1DLF - chains L and H; structure by X-ray diffraction, 1.45 A resolution.

[Chain L]
Name: Anti-dansyl immunoglobulin IGG2A(S)
Organism: Mus musculus
Notes: fragment: fv fragment (vh and vl domains)
UniProt: Q9JL82 (Q9JL82_MOUSE); the construct lacks a stretch of the UniProt sequence, so the offset changes along the chain: 1-27 = UniProt 1-27; 28-108 = UniProt 33-113
Amino-acid sequence (113 residues; row label = number of the first residue in the row; a row labelled like 27A-27E holds insertion residues (27A, then the next letters in order)):
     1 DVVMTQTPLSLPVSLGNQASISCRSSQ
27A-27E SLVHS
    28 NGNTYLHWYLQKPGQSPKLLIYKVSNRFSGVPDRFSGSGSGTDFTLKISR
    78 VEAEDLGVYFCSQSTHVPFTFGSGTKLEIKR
Disulfide bonds: Cys23-Cys88
Construct notes: conflict Asn17 (Asp in Q9JL82), Phe96 (Tyr101 in Q9JL82), Ser100 (Gly105 in Q9JL82)

[Chain H]
Name: Anti-dansyl immunoglobulin IGG2A(S)
Organism: Mus musculus
Notes: fragment: fv fragment (vh and vl domains)
Amino-acid sequence (124 residues; row label = number of the first residue in the row; a row labelled like 52A-52C holds insertion residues (52A, then the next letters in order)):
     1 EVKLEESGGGLVQPGGSMKLSCATSGFTFSDAWMDWVRQSPEKGLEWVAE
    51 IR
52A-52C NKA
    53 NNHATYYAESVKGRFTISRDDSKRRVYLQM
82A-82C NTL
    83 RAEDTGIYYCTGIYYHYPWFAYWGQGTLVTVSAEPR
Disordered / not traced: 115-118
Disulfide bonds: Cys22-Cys92
Construct notes: conflict Thr24 (Ala43 in PC1213), Ala49 (Gly68 in PC1213), Asn52A (Ser72 in PC1213), Arg76 (Ser98 in PC1213), Arg77 (Ser99 in PC1213), Thr82B (Ser106 in PC1213), Gly94 (Pro119 in PC1213), Tyr97 (Thr121 in PC1213), His98 (Thr122 in PC1213), Tyr99 (Gly123 in PC1213), Pro100 (Ala124 in PC1213); insertion (96)

[How chain L and chain H interact]
Pairs across the interface (31; chain L residue first):
  Tyr32(L) - Trp101(H)  hydrophobic
  His34(L) - Trp101(H)
  Tyr36(L) - Trp101(H)
  Tyr36(L) - Phe102(H)  hydrogen bond (side chain-backbone)
  Tyr36(L) - Trp105(H)
  Gln38(L) - Gln39(H)  hydrogen bond
  Gln38(L) - Tyr91(H)  hydrogen bond
  Gln42(L) - Tyr91(H)
  Ser43(L) - Tyr91(H)
  Ser43(L) - Gly106(H)  hydrogen bond (side chain-backbone)
  Ser43(L) - Gln107(H)  hydrogen bond (side chain-backbone)
  Pro44(L) - Tyr91(H)
  Pro44(L) - Trp105(H)  hydrophobic
  Leu46(L) - Trp101(H)
  Leu46(L) - Ala103(H)  hydrophobic
  Tyr49(L) - Tyr99(H)
  Tyr49(L) - Trp101(H)  hydrophobic
  Lys50(L) - Trp101(H)
  Phe55(L) - Tyr99(H)  hydrophobic
  Phe55(L) - Tyr104(H)
  Phe87(L) - Gln39(H)
  Phe87(L) - Leu45(H)  hydrophobic
  Ser91(L) - Trp101(H)
  Val94(L) - Tyr58(H)  hydrophobic
  Pro95(L) - Trp47(H)  hydrophobic
  Pro95(L) - Tyr58(H)
  Phe96(L) - Trp47(H)
  Phe96(L) - Ile95(H)  hydrophobic
  Phe96(L) - Phe102(H)  hydrophobic
  Phe98(L) - Leu45(H)  hydrophobic
  Phe98(L) - Trp105(H)  hydrophobic
Interface residues without a listed pair, chain H (17 interface residues in all): Val37, Pro100, Gly108

[Overview]
The chain L/chain H interface involves 17 residues from each chain; the contacts include 5 hydrogen bonds.
Polar contacts include Tyr36(L)-Phe102(H), Gln38(L)-Gln39(H) and Gln38(L)-Tyr91(H).
Chain L is Anti-dansyl immunoglobulin IGG2A(S) and chain H is Anti-dansyl immunoglobulin IGG2A(S), both from
Mus musculus; the structure, High resolution crystal structure of the fv fragment from an anti-dansyl switch
variant antibody IGG2A(S) crystallized ..., was determined by X-ray diffraction, deposited together with 2DLF.
